Entry 7D69 (electron microscopy, 3.57 A resolution); this record covers chains B and J of the 10 polymer chains in the assembly.

# Chain B
Name: Histone H4
Source organism: Giardia intestinalis
UniProtKB: E2RU60 (E2RU60_GIAIN); residues 0-98 here correspond to UniProt positions 1-99 (UniProt number = residue number + 1)
Amino-acid sequence (102 residues; each row starts with the number of its first residue; numbers below 1 keep their minus sign (Gly-3 is residue -3)):
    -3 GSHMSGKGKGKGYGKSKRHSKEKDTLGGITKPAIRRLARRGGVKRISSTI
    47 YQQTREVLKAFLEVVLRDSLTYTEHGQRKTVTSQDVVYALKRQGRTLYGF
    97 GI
Not modelled in the structure: -3 to 19, 98
Construct notes: expression tag (-3 to -1)

# Chain J
Molecule: 601l DNA
Source organism: synthetic construct
Sequence (145 nucleotides; row label = number of the first residue in the row; numbers below 1 keep their minus sign (DA-12 is residue -12)):
   -12 ATCACAATCCCGGTGCCGAGGCCGCTCAATTGGTCGTAGACAGCTCTAGC
    38 ACCGCTTAAACGCACGTACGGATTCCGTACGTGCGTTTAAGCGGTGCTAG
    88 AGCTGTCTACGACCAATTGAGCGGCCTCGGCACCGGGATTGTGAT
Not modelled in the structure: -12 to 0, 126-132

# Chain B / chain J interface
Residue-residue contacts (13; chain B residue first):
  Arg31(B) - DT69(J)  salt bridge to the phosphate
  Arg35(B) - DT69(J)  salt bridge to the phosphate
  Arg41(B) - DC67(J)  hydrogen bond to the sugar
  Arg41(B) - DG68(J)  phosphate contact
  Ile42(B) - DC67(J)  phosphate contact
  Ile42(B) - DG68(J)  hydrogen bond to the phosphate
  Ser43(B) - DC67(J)  hydrogen bond to the phosphate
  Ser44(B) - DC67(J)  hydrogen bond to the phosphate
  Tyr47(B) - DG68(J)  phosphate contact
  Arg74(B) - DA88(J)  phosphate contact
  Lys75(B) - DG87(J)  phosphate contact
  Lys75(B) - DA88(J)  hydrogen bond to the phosphate
  Thr76(B) - DA88(J)  hydrogen bond to the phosphate
Also at the interface, not in a pair above, chain B (13 interface residues in all): Lys40, Thr45, Gln73
Also at the interface, not in a pair above, chain J (6 interface residues in all): DG89

# Summary
13 residues of chain B and 6 residues of chain J are in contact; the contacts include 6 hydrogen bonds and 2
salt bridges. Polar pairs include Arg41(B)-DC67(J), Ile42(B)-DG68(J) and Ser43(B)-DC67(J).
Chain B is Histone H4 (Giardia intestinalis) and chain J is 601l DNA (synthetic construct); the structure,
Cryo-EM structure of the nucleosome containing Giardia histones, was determined by electron microscopy.
